9AW5 - chains H and Z of the 28 polymer chains in the assembly; structure by X-ray diffraction, 3.44 A resolution.

[Chain H]
Name: Proteasome subunit beta type-2
Source organism: Saccharomyces cerevisiae
Notes: EC 3.4.25.1
Reference sequence: P25043 (PSB2_YEAST); residues 1-232 here correspond to UniProt positions 30-261 (UniProt number = residue number + 29)
Chain sequence (232 residues; numbered 1 to 232; the number before each row is that of its first residue):
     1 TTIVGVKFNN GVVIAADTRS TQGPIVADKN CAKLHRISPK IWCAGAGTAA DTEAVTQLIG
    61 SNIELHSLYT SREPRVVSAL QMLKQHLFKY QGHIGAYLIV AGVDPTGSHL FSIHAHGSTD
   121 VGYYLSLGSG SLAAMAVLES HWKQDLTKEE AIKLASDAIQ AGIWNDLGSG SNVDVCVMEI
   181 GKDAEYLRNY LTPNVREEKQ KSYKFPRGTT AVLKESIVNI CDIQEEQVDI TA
Not modelled in the structure: 223-232
Metal / ion sites: Mg2+: I163, D166 (shared with D222(Z) of chain Z)
UniProt features mapped onto this chain:
  - active site: T1 (Nucleophile)

[Chain Z]
Name: Proteasome subunit beta type-6
Source organism: Saccharomyces cerevisiae
Reference sequence: P23724 (PSB6_YEAST); residues 1-222 here correspond to UniProt positions 20-241 (UniProt number = residue number + 19)
Chain sequence (222 residues; numbered 1 to 222; the number before each row is that of its first residue):
     1 QFNPYGDNGG TILGIAGEDF AVLAGDTRNI TDYSINSRYE PKVFDCGDNI VMSANGFAAD
    61 GDALVKRFKN SVKWYHFDHN DKKLSINSAA RNIQHLLYGK RFFPYYVHTI IAGLDEDGKG
   121 AVYSFDPVGS YEREQCRAGG AAASLIMPFL DNQVNFKNQY EPGTNGKVKK PLKYLSVEEV
   181 IKLVRDSFTS ATERHIQVGD GLEILIVTKD GVRKEFYELK RD
Metal / ion sites: Mg2+ site 1: T192, H195, V198; Mg2+ site 2: D222 (shared with I163(H), D166(H) of chain H)
Small-molecule neighbours: A1A9B ((10S,11R,12S,15S,18S)-15-(2-amino-2-oxoethyl)-10,11,23-trihydroxy-18-{[(3R)-3-methyl-2-oxopentanoyl]amino}-9,14,17-trioxo-N-[(1Z)-prop-1-en-1-yl]-8,13,16-triazatetracyclo[18.3.1.0(2,7).0(6,10)]tetracosa-1(24),2,4,6,20,22-hexaene-12-carboxamide): Y5, P104, Y106, D126, P127, V128, R137

[Interface between chain H and chain Z]
Pairs across the interface (55; chain H residue first):
  R19(H) with I196(Z); D222(Z), hydrogen bond (side chain-backbone)
  P24(H) with H195(Z), hydrogen bond (backbone-side chain); I196(Z), hydrogen bond (backbone-backbone)
  I25(H) with L145(Z), hydrophobic; R194(Z); H195(Z)
  V26(H) with E193(Z); R194(Z), hydrogen bond (backbone-side chain); I196(Z), hydrophobic
  A27(H) with R194(Z), hydrogen bond (backbone-side chain)
  K29(H) with E193(Z), salt bridge; R194(Z)
  I163(H) with D222(Z)
  W164(H) with R38(Z), hydrogen bond (backbone-side chain); R221(Z); D222(Z)
  D166(H) with Y33(Z); D222(Z)
  L167(H) with R28(Z); I30(Z), hydrophobic; D32(Z); Y33(Z), hydrogen bond (backbone-backbone); S34(Z); I35(Z), hydrophobic; I196(Z)
  G168(H) with Y33(Z)
  S169(H) with D222(Z)
  G170(H) with D222(Z)
  S171(H) with D222(Z)
  N194(H) with K220(Z), hydrogen bond (backbone-side chain); D222(Z)
  R196(H) with T189(Z); S190(Z), hydrogen bond; E193(Z)
  E197(H) with R185(Z), salt bridge
  K199(H) with D186(Z)
  Q200(H) with K182(Z); R185(Z); D186(Z), hydrogen bond (backbone-side chain)
  K201(H) with Q153(Z); E179(Z); L183(Z); D186(Z), hydrogen bond (backbone-side chain)
  Y203(H) with F149(Z); Q153(Z); D186(Z), hydrogen bond
  F205(H) with N152(Z); Q153(Z); Q159(Z)
  R207(H) with P162(Z)
  G208(H) with P162(Z)
  T209(H) with N158(Z); Q159(Z); Y160(Z), hydrogen bond (backbone-backbone)
Also at the interface, not in a pair above, chain H (32 interface residues in all): T21, G23, D28, N165, V195, P206, A211
Also at the interface, not in a pair above, chain Z (33 interface residues in all): E161, G166, T192, E218

[Overview]
32 residues of chain H face 33 of chain Z across their interface; the contacts include 13 hydrogen bonds and 2
salt bridges. Among the polar pairs are K29(H)-E193(Z), E197(H)-R185(Z) and R19(H)-D222(Z). Ligands of chain
Z: compound A1A9B.
Here chain H is Proteasome subunit beta type-2 and chain Z is Proteasome subunit beta type-6, both from
Saccharomyces cerevisiae. Entry 9AW5 (Yeast 20S proteasome soaked with MA9 fraction E/F) was determined by
X-ray diffraction (same publication as 9C97, 9C98, 9AW3, 9AW6 and 9AW7).
